6YS8 - chains A and C of the 7 polymer chains in the assembly; structure by electron microscopy, 3.90 A resolution.

# Chain A
Protein: GldM
Organism: Flavobacterium johnsoniae
UniProt: Q5EGM3 (Q5EGM3_FLAJO); residues 1-513 here = UniProt positions 1-513
Chain sequence (513 residues; each row starts with the number of its first residue):
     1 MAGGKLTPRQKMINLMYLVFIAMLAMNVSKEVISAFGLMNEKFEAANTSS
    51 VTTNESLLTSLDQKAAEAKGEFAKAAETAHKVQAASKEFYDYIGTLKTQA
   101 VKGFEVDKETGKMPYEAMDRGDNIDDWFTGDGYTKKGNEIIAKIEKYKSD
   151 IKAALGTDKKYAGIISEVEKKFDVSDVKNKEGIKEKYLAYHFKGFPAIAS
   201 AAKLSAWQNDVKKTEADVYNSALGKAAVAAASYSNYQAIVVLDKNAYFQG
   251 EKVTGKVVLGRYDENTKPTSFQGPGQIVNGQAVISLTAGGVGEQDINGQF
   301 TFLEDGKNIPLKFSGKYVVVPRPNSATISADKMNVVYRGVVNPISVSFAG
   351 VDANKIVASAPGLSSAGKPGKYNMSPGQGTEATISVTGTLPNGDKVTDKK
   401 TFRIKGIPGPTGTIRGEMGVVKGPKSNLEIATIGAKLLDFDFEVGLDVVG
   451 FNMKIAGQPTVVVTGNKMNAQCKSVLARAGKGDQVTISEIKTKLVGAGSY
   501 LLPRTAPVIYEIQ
Unresolved in the structure: 1-6, 225-513

# Chain C
Protein: GldL
Organism: Flavobacterium johnsoniae
UniProt: Q5EGM4 (Q5EGM4_FLAJO); numbering as in UniProt (aligned over 1-215)
Chain sequence (215 residues; each row starts with the number of its first residue):
     1 MALLSKKVMNFAYGMGAAVVIVGALFKITHFEIGPLTGTVMLSIGLLTEA
    51 LIFALSAFEPVEDELDWTLVYPELANGQARKKEAKAETATDAQGLLSQKL
   101 DAMLKEAKVDGELMASLGNSIKNFEGAAKAISPTVDSIAGQKKYAEEMSM
   151 AAAQMESLNSLYKVQLESASRNAQANSEIAENAAKLKEQMASMTANIASL
   201 NSVYGGMLSAMSNKG
Unresolved in the structure: 1-2, 63-215

# How chain A and chain C interact
Residue-residue contacts (11; chain A residue first):
  Y17(A) - E49(C)
  Y17(A) - F53(C)  hydrophobic
  L24(A) - L46(C)  hydrophobic
  R120(A) - K27(C)
  R120(A) - T39(C)
  D122(A) - T39(C)  hydrogen bond
  D125(A) - H30(C)  salt bridge
  D125(A) - T37(C)  hydrogen bond
  F128(A) - H30(C)
  T129(A) - T29(C)
  K193(A) - H30(C)
Also at the interface, not in a pair above, chain A (9 interface residues in all): G130
Also at the interface, not in a pair above, chain C (12 interface residues in all): V20, F31, G38, L42

# Summary
The interface between chain A and chain C involves 9 residues on one side and 12 on the other; the contacts
include 2 hydrogen bonds and 1 salt bridge. Polar contacts include D125(A)-H30(C), D122(A)-T39(C) and
D125(A)-T37(C).
Here chain A is GldM and chain C is GldL, both from Flavobacterium johnsoniae. Entry 6YS8 (Structure of GldLM,
the proton-powered motor that drives protein transport and gliding motility) was determined by electron
microscopy.
